PDB entry 6P0D | X-ray diffraction, 1.75 A resolution | chains A and D of the 4 polymer chains in the assembly

[Chain A]
Name: DNA ligase 1
Source organism: Homo sapiens
Notes: EC 6.5.1.1
UniProtKB: P18858 (DNLI1_HUMAN); residue numbers follow UniProt; this construct covers 262-904
Sequence (645 residues; each row starts with the number of its first residue):
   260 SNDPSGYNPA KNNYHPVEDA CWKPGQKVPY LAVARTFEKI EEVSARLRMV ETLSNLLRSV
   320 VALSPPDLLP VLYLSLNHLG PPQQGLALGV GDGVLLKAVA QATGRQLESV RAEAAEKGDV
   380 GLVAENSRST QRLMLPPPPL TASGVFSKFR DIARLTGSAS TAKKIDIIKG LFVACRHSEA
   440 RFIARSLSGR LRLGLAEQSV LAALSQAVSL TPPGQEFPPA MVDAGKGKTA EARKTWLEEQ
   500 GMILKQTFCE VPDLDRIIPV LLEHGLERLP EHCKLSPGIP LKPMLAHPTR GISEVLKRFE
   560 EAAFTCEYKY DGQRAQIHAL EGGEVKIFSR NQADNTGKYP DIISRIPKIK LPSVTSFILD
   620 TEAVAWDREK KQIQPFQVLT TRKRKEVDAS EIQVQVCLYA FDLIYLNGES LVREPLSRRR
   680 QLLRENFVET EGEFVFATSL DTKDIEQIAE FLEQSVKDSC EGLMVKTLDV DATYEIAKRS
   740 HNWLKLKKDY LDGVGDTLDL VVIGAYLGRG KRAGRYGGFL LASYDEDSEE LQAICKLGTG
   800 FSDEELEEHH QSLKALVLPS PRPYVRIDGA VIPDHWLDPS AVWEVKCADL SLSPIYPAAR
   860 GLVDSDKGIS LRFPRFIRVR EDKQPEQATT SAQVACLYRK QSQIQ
Not modelled in the structure: 260, 902-904
Differences from the reference sequence: expression tag (260-261); engineered mutation Ala346 (Glu in P18858), Ala592 (Glu in P18858)
Small-molecule neighbours: adenosine monophosphate (AMP): Ala545, Glu566, Tyr567, Lys568, Tyr569, Arg573, Arg589, Glu621, Phe660, Ala696, Met723, Lys725, Trp742, Lys744, Lys746
What the authors report for this chain:
  - binding site for adenosine monophosphate: Arg589
  - catalytic residues: Lys568 (citing earlier work)

[Chain D]
Molecule: 18-nt DNA strand
Sequence (18 nucleotides; each row starts with the number of its first residue):
     9 GTCCGACGAC GCATCAGC

[Interface between chain A and chain D]
Residue-residue contacts (68):
  Arg305(A) - DT10(D)  hydrogen bond to the base
  Arg305(A) - DC11(D)  hydrogen bond to the sugar
  Thr415(A) - DC23(D)  phosphate contact
  Gly416(A) - DC23(D)  hydrogen bond to the phosphate
  Ser417(A) - DA24(D)  phosphate contact
  Ala418(A) - DA24(D)  hydrogen bond to the phosphate
  Ser419(A) - DC23(D)  sugar contact
  Ser419(A) - DA24(D)  hydrogen bond to the phosphate
  Thr420(A) - DC23(D)  phosphate contact
  Thr420(A) - DA24(D)  hydrogen bond to the phosphate
  Arg449(A) - DC15(D)  salt bridge to the phosphate
  Arg451(A) - DG13(D)  phosphate contact
  Arg451(A) - DA14(D)  salt bridge to the phosphate
  Leu452(A) - DG13(D)  hydrogen bond to the phosphate
  Gly453(A) - DC12(D)  sugar contact
  Gly453(A) - DG13(D)  hydrogen bond to the phosphate
  Leu454(A) - DC12(D)  phosphate contact
  Leu454(A) - DG13(D)  phosphate contact
  Ala455(A) - DC12(D)  hydrogen bond to the phosphate
  Ala455(A) - DG13(D)  phosphate contact
  Glu456(A) - DC12(D)  phosphate contact
  Gln457(A) - DC11(D)  phosphate contact
  Gln457(A) - DC12(D)  hydrogen bond to the phosphate
  Ser458(A) - DC11(D)  phosphate contact
  Ser458(A) - DC12(D)  hydrogen bond to the phosphate
  Gln636(A) - DC18(D)  phosphate contact
  Gln636(A) - DG19(D)  hydrogen bond to the phosphate
  Thr639(A) - DG19(D)  sugar contact
  Thr639(A) - DC20(D)  sugar contact
  Thr640(A) - DG19(D)  phosphate contact
  Thr640(A) - DC20(D)  phosphate contact
  Arg641(A) - DC20(D)  sugar contact
  Lys642(A) - DC20(D)  phosphate contact
  Lys642(A) - DA21(D)  phosphate contact
  Arg643(A) - DG19(D)  base contact
  Arg643(A) - DC20(D)  hydrogen bond to the phosphate
  Arg643(A) - DA21(D)  hydrogen bond to the phosphate
  Lys644(A) - DA21(D)  hydrogen bond to the phosphate
  Lys644(A) - DT22(D)  salt bridge to the phosphate
  Arg738(A) - DG9(D)  hydrogen bond to the phosphate
  Arg738(A) - DT10(D)  salt bridge to the phosphate
  Gly767(A) - DC15(D)  phosphate contact
  Arg768(A) - DA14(D)  phosphate contact
  Arg768(A) - DC15(D)  hydrogen bond to the phosphate
  Gly769(A) - DA14(D)  phosphate contact
  Lys770(A) - DG13(D)  hydrogen bond to the base
  Lys770(A) - DA14(D)  hydrogen bond to the phosphate
  Arg771(A) - DA14(D)  phosphate contact
  Gly776(A) - DC15(D)  sugar contact
  Cys794(A) - DA17(D)  phosphate contact
  Lys795(A) - DG16(D)  salt bridge to the phosphate
  Lys795(A) - DA17(D)  hydrogen bond to the phosphate
  Leu796(A) - DG16(D)  sugar contact
  Gly797(A) - DC15(D)  sugar contact
  Gly797(A) - DG16(D)  sugar contact
  Ser850(A) - DA17(D)  hydrogen bond to the phosphate
  Ser850(A) - DC18(D)  hydrogen bond to the phosphate
  Leu851(A) - DC18(D)  phosphate contact
  Ser852(A) - DC18(D)  hydrogen bond to the phosphate
  Pro853(A) - DC18(D)  phosphate contact
  Pro853(A) - DG19(D)  phosphate contact
  Ile854(A) - DC18(D)  phosphate contact
  Tyr855(A) - DA17(D)  hydrogen bond to the phosphate
  Tyr855(A) - DC18(D)  phosphate contact
  Ser869(A) - DA17(D)  phosphate contact
  Ser869(A) - DC18(D)  phosphate contact
  Leu870(A) - DA17(D)  sugar contact
  Phe872(A) - DG16(D)  base contact
Other interface residues (no listed pair), chain A (52 interface residues in all): Ala421, Lys504, Arg557, Ser739, His740, Leu766, Gly777, Thr798, Pro873

[In short]
Chain A and chain D form an interface of 52 and 16 residues respectively, with 24 hydrogen bonds and 5 salt
bridges. Polar contacts include Arg305(A)-DT10(D), Lys770(A)-DG13(D) and Arg305(A)-DC11(D). Bound to chain A:
adenosine monophosphate. From the paper: the catalytic residue Lys568(A); a binding site for adenosine
monophosphate at Arg589(A).
Here chain A is DNA ligase 1 (Homo sapiens) and chain D is an 18-nt DNA strand. Entry 6P0D (Human DNA Ligase 1
(E346A/E592A) Bound to an Adenylated, hydroxyl terminated DNA nick) was determined by X-ray diffraction (same
publication as 6P09, 6P0A, 6P0B, 6P0C, 6P0E and 6Q1V).
